Entry 5W5Y (electron microscopy, 3.80 A resolution); this record covers chains Q and T of the 20 polymer chains in the assembly.

[Chain Q]
Name: RNA polymerase I-specific transcription initiation factor RRN11
Organism: Saccharomyces cerevisiae (strain ATCC 204508 / S288c)
UniProtKB: Q04712 (RRN11_YEAST); numbering as in UniProt (aligned over 1-507)
Chain sequence (507 residues; row label = number of the first residue in the row):
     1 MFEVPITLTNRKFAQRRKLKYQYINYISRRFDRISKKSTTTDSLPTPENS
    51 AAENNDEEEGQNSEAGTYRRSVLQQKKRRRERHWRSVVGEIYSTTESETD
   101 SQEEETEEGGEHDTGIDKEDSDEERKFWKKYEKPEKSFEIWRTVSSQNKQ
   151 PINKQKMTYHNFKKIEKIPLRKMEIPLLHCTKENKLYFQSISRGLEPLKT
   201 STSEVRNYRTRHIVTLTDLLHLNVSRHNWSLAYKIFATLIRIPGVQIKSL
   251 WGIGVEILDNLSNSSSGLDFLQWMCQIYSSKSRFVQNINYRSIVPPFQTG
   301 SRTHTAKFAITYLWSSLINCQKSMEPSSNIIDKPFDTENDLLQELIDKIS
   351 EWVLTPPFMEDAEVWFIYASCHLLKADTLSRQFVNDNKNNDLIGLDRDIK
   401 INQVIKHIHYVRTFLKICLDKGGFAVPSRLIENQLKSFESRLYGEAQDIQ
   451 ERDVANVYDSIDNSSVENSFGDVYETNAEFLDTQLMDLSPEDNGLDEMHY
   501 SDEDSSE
Not modelled in the structure: 37-120, 327-336, 444-507
Covalently attached groups: covalent link Pro5-Gln246, Ile247-Gln298; covalent link Phe13-Ser201, Ser280-Ser301, Lys281-Ser301; covalent link Tyr23-Ile27; covalent link Val245-Leu250, Ile393-Leu395; covalent link Trp352-Phe358, Leu354-Phe358; covalent link Leu354-Met359

[Chain T]
Molecule: template strand DNA
Sequence (54 nucleotides; row label = number of the first residue in the row):
     1 TGTCTTCAACTGCTTTCGCATGAAGTACCTCCCAACTACTTTTCCTCACA
    51 CTTG

[How chain Q and chain T interact]
Contacting residue pairs - 10 pairs, chain Q then chain T:
  Ser121(Q) with DT40(T), phosphate contact
  Ile288(Q) with DT37(T), base contact; DA38(T), sugar contact
  Asn289(Q) with DA38(T), sugar contact; DC39(T), hydrogen bond to the phosphate
  Tyr290(Q) with DA38(T), phosphate contact
  Arg291(Q) with DA38(T), hydrogen bond to the phosphate; DC39(T), salt bridge to the phosphate
  Ser292(Q) with DT37(T), hydrogen bond to the phosphate; DA38(T), hydrogen bond to the phosphate
Other interface residues (no listed pair), chain Q (9 interface residues in all): Asn10, Arg125, Ile293

[Overview]
9 residues of chain Q face 4 of chain T across their interface, with 4 hydrogen bonds and 1 salt bridge. Polar
contacts include Asn289(Q)-DC39(T), Arg291(Q)-DA38(T) and Ser292(Q)-DT37(T).
Here chain Q is RNA polymerase I-specific transcription initiation factor RRN11 (Saccharomyces cerevisiae
(strain ATCC 204508 / S288c)) and chain T is template strand DNA. Entry 5W5Y (RNA polymerase I Initial
Transcribing Complex) was determined by electron microscopy, deposited together with 5W65, 5W64 and 5W66.
